8YIC - chains A and B of the 4 polymer chains in the assembly; structure by electron microscopy, 3.47 A resolution.

[Chain A]
Molecule: Guanine nucleotide-binding protein G(i) subunit alpha-1
Organism: Homo sapiens
Notes: engineered mutation(s): S47N, G203A, E245A, A326S
UniProtKB: P63096 (GNAI1_HUMAN); residue numbers follow UniProt; this construct covers 1-354
Chain sequence (364 residues; each row starts with the number of its first residue; numbers below 1 keep their minus sign (Glu-9 is residue -9)):
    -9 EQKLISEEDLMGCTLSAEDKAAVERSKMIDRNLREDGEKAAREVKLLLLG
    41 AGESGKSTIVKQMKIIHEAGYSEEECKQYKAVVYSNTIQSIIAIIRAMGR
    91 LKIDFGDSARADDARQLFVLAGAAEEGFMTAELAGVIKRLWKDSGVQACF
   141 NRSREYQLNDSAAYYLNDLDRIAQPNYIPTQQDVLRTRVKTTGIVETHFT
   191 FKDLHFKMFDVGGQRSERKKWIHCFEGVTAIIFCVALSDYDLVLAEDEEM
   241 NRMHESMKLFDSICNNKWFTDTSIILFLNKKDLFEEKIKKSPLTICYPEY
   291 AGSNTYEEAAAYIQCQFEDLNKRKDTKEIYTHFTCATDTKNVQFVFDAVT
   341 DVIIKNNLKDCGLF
Unresolved in the structure: -9 to 4, 58-181
Sequence notes: expression tag (-9 to 0)
Curated features (UniProtKB/Swiss-Prot):
  - region: Lys35 to Thr48 (G1 motif), Asp173 to Thr181 (G2 motif), Phe196 to Arg205 (G3 motif), Ile265 to Asp272 (G4 motif), Thr324 to Thr329 (G5 motif)
  - binding site (GTP): Glu43 to Thr48, Ser151, Leu175 to Thr181, Asp200 to Gln204, Asn269 to Asp272, Ala326
  - binding site (Mg(2+)): Ser47, Thr181
  - modified residue: Arg178 (ADP-ribosylarginine), Gln204 (Deamidated glutamine), Cys351 (ADP-ribosylcysteine)
  - lipidation: Gly2 (N-myristoyl glycine), Cys3 (S-palmitoyl cysteine)
  - natural variant: Gly40 (G40C: In NEDHISB; G40R: In NEDHISB), Gly45 (G45D: In NEDHISB), Thr48 (T48I: In NEDHISB; T48K: In NEDHISB), Gln52 (Q52P: In NEDHISB), Ser75 (deletion: In NEDHISB; uncertain significance), Gln172 (deletion: In NEDHISB), Asp173 (D173V: In NEDHISB), Glu186 to Phe189 (deletion: In NEDHISB; uncertain significance), Cys224 (C224Y: In NEDHISB), Lys270 (K270N: In NEDHISB; K270R: In NEDHISB), Asp272 (D272G: In NEDHISB), Ala326 (A326P: In NEDHISB), 1 further natural variant entry in UniProt
  - mutagenesis: Gly42 (G42R: Abolishes switch to an activated conformation and dissociation from beta and gamma subunits upon GTP binding. Abolishes interaction with RGS family members), Glu116 (E116L: Enhances interaction (inactive GDP-bound) with RGS14), Gln147 (Q147L: Enhances interaction (inactive GDP-bound) with RGS14), Glu245 (E245L: Enhances interaction (inactive GDP-bound) with RGS14)

[Chain B]
Molecule: Guanine nucleotide-binding protein G(I)/G(S)/G(T) subunit beta-1
Organism: Homo sapiens
UniProtKB: P62873 (GBB1_HUMAN); numbering as in UniProt (aligned over 2-340)
Chain sequence (343 residues; numbered -2 to 340; the number before each row is that of its first residue; numbers below 1 keep their minus sign (Gly-2 is residue -2)):
    -2 GSSGSELDQLRQEAEQLKNQIRDARKACADATLSQITNNIDPVGRIQMRT
    48 RRTLRGHLAKIYAMHWGTDSRLLVSASQDGKLIIWDSYTTNKVHAIPLRS
    98 SWVMTCAYAPSGNYVACGGLDNICSIYNLKTREGNVRVSRELAGHTGYLS
   148 CCRFLDDNQIVTSSGDTTCALWDIETGQQTTTFTGHTGDVMSLSLAPDTR
   198 LFVSGACDASAKLWDVREGMCRQTFTGHESDINAICFFPNGNAFATGSDD
   248 ATCRLFDLRADQELMTYSHDNIICGITSVSFSKSGRLLLAGYDDFNCNVW
   298 DALKADRAGVLAGHDNRVSCLGVTDDGMAVATGSWDSFLKIWN
Unresolved in the structure: -2 to 0
Sequence notes: expression tag (-2 to 1)
Curated features (UniProtKB/Swiss-Prot):
  - modified residue: Ser2 (N-acetylserine), His266 (Phosphohistidine)
  - natural variant: Leu30 (L30F: In MRD42; uncertain significance), Arg52 (R52G: In MRD42), Gly64 (G64V: In MRD42), Asp76 (D76E: In MRD42; D76G: In MRD42), Gly77 (G77S: In MRD42), Lys78 (K78R: In MRD42), Ile80 (I80N: In MRD42; I80T: In MRD42), His91 (H91R: In MRD42; uncertain significance), Ala92 (A92T: In MRD42), Pro94 (P94S: In MRD42), Leu95 (L95P: In MRD42), Arg96 (R96L: In MRD42), 5 further natural variant entries in UniProt

[Interface between chain A and chain B]
Pairs across the interface (29):
  Ala12(A) with Asn88(B)
  Arg15(A) with Val90(B), hydrogen bond (side chain-backbone)
  Ser16(A) with Asn88(B); Lys89(B)
  Ile19(A) with Lys89(B); Ala92(B), hydrophobic
  Asp20(A) with Lys89(B), salt bridge
  Leu23(A) with Gly53(B); Leu55(B), hydrophobic; Ile80(B), hydrophobic
  Thr182(A) with Asn119(B), hydrogen bond
  Gly183(A) with Asn119(B), hydrogen bond (backbone-side chain)
  Ile184(A) with Trp99(B); Leu117(B), hydrophobic
  Gln204(A) with Leu117(B); Asn119(B)
  Ser206(A) with Tyr145(B)
  Lys210(A) with Tyr145(B); Met188(B), hydrogen bond; Cys204(B), hydrogen bond
  Trp211(A) with Leu117(B), hydrophobic; Tyr145(B)
  His213(A) with Lys57(B), hydrogen bond (backbone-side chain); Tyr59(B); Trp332(B)
  Cys214(A) with Tyr59(B)
  Phe215(A) with Trp99(B), hydrophobic
  Glu216(A) with Lys57(B), salt bridge
  Trp258(A) with Arg314(B)
Also at the interface, not in a pair above, chain A (20 interface residues in all): Gly27, Phe199
Also at the interface, not in a pair above, chain B (24 interface residues in all): Gln75, Lys78, His91, Asp118, Gly162, Asp186, Asp228

[In short]
20 residues of chain A and 24 residues of chain B are in contact, with 6 hydrogen bonds and 2 salt bridges.
Polar pairs include Asp20(A)-Lys89(B), Glu216(A)-Lys57(B) and Arg15(A)-Val90(B).
Chain A is Guanine nucleotide-binding protein G(i) subunit alpha-1 and chain B is Guanine nucleotide-binding
protein G(I)/G(S)/G(T) subunit beta-1, both from Homo sapiens; the structure, SAR247799-bound S1PR1-Gi protein
complex, was determined by electron microscopy.
